PDB entry 8V6I | electron microscopy, 14.06 A resolution (very low resolution: no residue pairs are listed; an interface is given only as per-side residue counts) | chains A and B of the 6 polymer chains in the assembly

[Chain A]
Name: DNA polymerase alpha catalytic subunit
From: Xenopus laevis
Notes: EC 2.7.7.7
Reference sequence: Q9DE46 (DPOLA_XENLA); residues 335-1458 here = UniProt positions 335-1458
Sequence (1127 residues; row label = number of the first residue in the row):
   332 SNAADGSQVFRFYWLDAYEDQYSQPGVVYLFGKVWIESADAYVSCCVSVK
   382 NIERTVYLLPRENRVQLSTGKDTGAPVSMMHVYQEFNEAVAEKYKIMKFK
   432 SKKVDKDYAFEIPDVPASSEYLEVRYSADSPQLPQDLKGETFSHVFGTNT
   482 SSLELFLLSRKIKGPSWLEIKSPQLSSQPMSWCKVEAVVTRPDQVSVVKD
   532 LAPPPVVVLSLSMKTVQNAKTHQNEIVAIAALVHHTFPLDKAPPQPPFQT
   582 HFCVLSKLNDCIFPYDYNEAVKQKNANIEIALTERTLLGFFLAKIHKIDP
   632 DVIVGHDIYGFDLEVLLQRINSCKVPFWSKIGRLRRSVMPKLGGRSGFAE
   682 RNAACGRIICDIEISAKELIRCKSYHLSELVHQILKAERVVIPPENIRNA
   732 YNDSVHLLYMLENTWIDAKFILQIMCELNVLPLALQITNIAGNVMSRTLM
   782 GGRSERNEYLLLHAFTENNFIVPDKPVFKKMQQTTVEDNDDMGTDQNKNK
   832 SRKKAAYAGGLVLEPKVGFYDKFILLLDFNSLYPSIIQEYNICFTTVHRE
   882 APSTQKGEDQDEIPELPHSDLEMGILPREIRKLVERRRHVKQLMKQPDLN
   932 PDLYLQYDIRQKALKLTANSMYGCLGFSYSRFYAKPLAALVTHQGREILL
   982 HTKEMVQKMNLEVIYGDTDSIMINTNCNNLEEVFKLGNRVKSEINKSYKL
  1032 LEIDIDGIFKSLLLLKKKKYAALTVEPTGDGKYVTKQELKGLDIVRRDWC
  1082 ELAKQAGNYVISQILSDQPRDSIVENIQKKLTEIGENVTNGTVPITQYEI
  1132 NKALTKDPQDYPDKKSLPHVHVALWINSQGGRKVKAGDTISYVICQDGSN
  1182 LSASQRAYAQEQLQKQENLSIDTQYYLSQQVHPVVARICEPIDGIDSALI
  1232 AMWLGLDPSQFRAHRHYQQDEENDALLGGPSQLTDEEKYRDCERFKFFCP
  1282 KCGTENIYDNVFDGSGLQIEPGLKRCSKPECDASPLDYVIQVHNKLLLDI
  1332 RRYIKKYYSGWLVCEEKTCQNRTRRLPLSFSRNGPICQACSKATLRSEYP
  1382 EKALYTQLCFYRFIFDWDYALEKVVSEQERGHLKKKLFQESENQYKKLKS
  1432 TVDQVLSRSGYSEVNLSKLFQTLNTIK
Disordered / not traced: 332-338, 809-835, 883-891, 1243-1270, 1453-1458
Sequence notes: expression tag (332-334)
Ion coordination: Mg2+: Asp859, Phe860, Asp1000 (together with 2'-deoxyguanosine-5'-triphosphate); Zn2+ site 1: Cys1280, Cys1283, Cys1307, Cys1312; Zn2+ site 2: Cys1345, Cys1350, Cys1368, Cys1371
Ligand contacts: 2'-deoxyguanosine-5'-triphosphate (DGT): Asp859, Phe860, Asn861, Ser862, Leu863, Tyr864, Pro865, Arg918, Lys922, Gln942, Lys946, Leu947, Asn950, Tyr953, Gly954, Asp1000
UniProt features mapped onto this chain:
  - zinc finger: Cys1280 to Pro1310 (CysA-type)
  - motif: Cys1345 to Cys1371 (CysB motif)
  - binding site (Zn(2+)): Cys1280, Cys1283, Cys1307, Cys1312, Cys1345, Cys1350, Cys1368, Cys1371

[Chain B]
Name: DNA polymerase alpha subunit B
From: Xenopus laevis
Reference sequence: Q6DCZ1 (Q6DCZ1_XENLA); residues 1-598 here = UniProt positions 1-598
Sequence (601 residues; numbered -2 to 598; the number before each row is that of its first residue; numbers below 1 keep their minus sign (Ser-2 is residue -2)):
    -2 SNAMSVSAKSIAEELKVFDVNFEDEEVPEKMVELCTVHRLKEEDMVNEWM
    48 AFSTTRNLPLTVGNLNLLEHEVLNKKSARPRPSLKKEKHCGNRDFNTIQE
    98 LIEVETAEENLLDSYATPAKGSQKRNLSTPEHPQSKRILSINRSPHVLFS
   148 PTSFSPSATPSQKYGSRTNRGEVVTTYGELQGTTWNGGSGSNTNVELFTS
   198 LDEPLTKMYKFMFQKLMDIREVVSIKIEELGASLKDHFQIDEFTSVSLPA
   248 QETVTVLGQIGCDSNGKLNSKSVILEGDREHSAGMQVPVDLSELKDYSLF
   298 PGQVVIMEGTNSTGRRFVPTKLYEGVPLPFHQPSKEFEECPQQMVITACG
   348 PFTTSDTITYDALKDLIDIVNRDRPDICILLGPFLDAKHEQIENLQLTVT
   398 FEDVFKRCLKMIIEGTRPSGCHLVIVPSLRDVHHDPVYPQPPFSCFEPAK
   448 EDKERVHFVADPCTLSVNGVVIGMTSTDLLFHMGAEEISSSAGAPDRFSR
   498 ILRHILTQRSYYPLYPPNEEINIDYEALYSYTPMPVTPDVFIVPSELRYF
   548 IKDVTGCICINPGRLTKGLVGGTYARFLVKSGAMGSEGKRSTCISAQVVR
   598 V
Disordered / not traced: -2 to 158, 489-492, 582-586
Sequence notes: expression tag (-2 to 0)

[Interface between chain A and chain B]
At this resolution (14 A) residue pairs are not listed: 35 residues of chain A and 50 of chain B lie at the interface.

[In short]
Chain A and chain B form an interface of 35 and 50 residues respectively. Bound to chain A:
2'-deoxyguanosine-5'-triphosphate. Asp859(A), Phe860(A) and Asp1000(A) form the Mg2+ site. Cys1280(A),
Cys1283(A), Cys1307(A) and Cys1312(A) coordinate Zn2+ site 1. UniProt lists 8 Zn2+-binding residues on chain
A.
Chain A is DNA polymerase alpha catalytic subunit and chain B is DNA polymerase alpha subunit B, both from
Xenopus laevis; the structure, DNA elongation complex (configuration 1) of Xenopus laevis DNA polymerase
alpha-primase, was determined by electron microscopy (same publication as 8G99, 8G9F, 8G9L, 8G9N, 8G9O, 8UCU
and 8 further entries).
